PDB entry 4L3B | X-ray diffraction, 6.50 A resolution (low resolution: residue-level contacts below are approximate; hydrogen-bond / salt-bridge calls are withheld) | chains A and C of the 3 polymer chains in the assembly

== Chain A ==
Molecule: Protein VP1
From: Human rhinovirus A2
Reference sequence: P04936 (POLG_HRV2); residues 1001-1289 here correspond to UniProt positions 568-856 (UniProt number = residue number - 433)
Chain sequence (289 residues; row label = number of the first residue in the row):
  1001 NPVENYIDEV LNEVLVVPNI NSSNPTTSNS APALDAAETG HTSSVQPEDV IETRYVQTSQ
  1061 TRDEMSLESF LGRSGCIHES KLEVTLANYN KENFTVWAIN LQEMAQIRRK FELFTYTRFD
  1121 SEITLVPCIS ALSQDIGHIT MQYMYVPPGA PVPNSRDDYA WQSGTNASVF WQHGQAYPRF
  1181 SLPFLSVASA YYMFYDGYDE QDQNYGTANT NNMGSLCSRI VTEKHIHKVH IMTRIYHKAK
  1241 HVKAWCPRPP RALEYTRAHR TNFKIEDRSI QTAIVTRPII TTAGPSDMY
Disordered / not traced: 1001-1061, 1284-1289
UniProt features mapped onto this chain:
  - site: Ala1283, Gly1284 (Cleavage)

== Chain C ==
Molecule: Protein VP3
From: Human rhinovirus A2
Reference sequence: P04936 (POLG_HRV2); residues 3001-3237 here correspond to UniProt positions 331-567 (UniProt number = residue number - 2670)
Chain sequence (237 residues; each row starts with the number of its first residue):
  3001 GLPVFITPGS GQFLTTDDFQ SPCALPWYHP TKEISIPGEV KNLVEICQVD SLVPINNTDT
  3061 YINSENMYSV VLQSSINAPD KIFSIRTDVA SQPLATTLIG EISSYFTHWT GSLRFSFMFC
  3121 GTANTTVKLL LAYTPPGIAE PTTRKDAMLG THVIWDVGLQ STISMVVPWI SASHYRNTSP
  3181 GRSTSGYITC WYQTRLVIPP QTPPTARLLC FVSGCKDFCL RMARDTNLHL QSGAIAQ
UniProt features mapped onto this chain:
  - region: Ile3235 to Gln3237 (Amphipathic alpha-helix)
What the authors report for this chain:
  - conformationally variable residues (loop rearrangement): Leu3149 to Thr3162

== Interface between chain A and chain C ==
Pairs across the interface - 81 pairs, chain A then chain C:
  Glu1064(A) - Arg3221(C)
  Met1065(A) - Asn3042(C)
  Met1065(A) - Leu3043(C)
  Met1065(A) - Phe3218(C)
  Met1065(A) - Cys3219(C)
  Met1065(A) - Leu3220(C)
  Ser1066(A) - Lys3041(C)
  Ser1066(A) - Leu3043(C)
  Leu1067(A) - Val3040(C)
  Phe1070(A) - Tyr3105(C)
  Arg1073(A) - Ala3223(C)
  Ser1074(A) - Thr3015(C)
  Trp1097(A) - Gln3237(C)
  Glu1103(A) - Ile3235(C)
  Ala1105(A) - Gln3231(C)
  Arg1109(A) - Glu3101(C)
  Arg1109(A) - Tyr3105(C)
  Arg1109(A) - Thr3226(C)
  Arg1109(A) - His3229(C)
  Arg1118(A) - Thr3031(C)
  Tyr1177(A) - Phe3013(C)
  Arg1179(A) - Phe3013(C)
  Arg1179(A) - Leu3014(C)
  Arg1179(A) - Asp3017(C)
  Arg1179(A) - Phe3019(C)
  Ser1181(A) - Ser3021(C)
  Ser1181(A) - Ala3024(C)
  Leu1182(A) - Cys3023(C)
  Pro1183(A) - Cys3023(C)
  Pro1183(A) - Leu3025(C)
  Phe1184(A) - Tyr3028(C)
  Ser1186(A) - Tyr3028(C)
  Val1187(A) - Thr3031(C)
  Ala1188(A) - Thr3031(C)
  Ser1189(A) - Thr3031(C)
  Ser1189(A) - Lys3032(C)
  Lys1238(A) - Asp3017(C)
  Lys1240(A) - Asp3018(C)
  Ala1244(A) - Val3040(C)
  Trp1245(A) - Ile3036(C)
  Trp1245(A) - Pro3037(C)
  Trp1245(A) - Gly3038(C)
  Trp1245(A) - Glu3039(C)
  Cys1246(A) - Pro3037(C)
  Cys1246(A) - Gly3038(C)
  Pro1250(A) - Glu3101(C)
  Arg1251(A) - His3229(C)
  Ala1252(A) - His3229(C)
  Leu1253(A) - His3229(C)
  Glu1254(A) - Leu3230(C)
  Glu1254(A) - Gln3231(C)
  Tyr1255(A) - Gln3231(C)
  Thr1256(A) - Ala3234(C)
  Arg1257(A) - Ala3236(C)
  Ala1258(A) - Ala3236(C)
  Ala1273(A) - Leu3228(C)
  Ile1274(A) - Gln3092(C)
  Ile1274(A) - Thr3096(C)
  Val1275(A) - Asn3057(C)
  Val1275(A) - Gln3092(C)
  Thr1276(A) - Asn3057(C)
  Thr1276(A) - Asp3059(C)
  Arg1277(A) - Ile3055(C)
  Arg1277(A) - Asn3057(C)
  Arg1277(A) - Thr3058(C)
  Arg1277(A) - Ser3084(C)
  Arg1277(A) - Ile3085(C)
  Arg1277(A) - Pro3093(C)
  Pro1278(A) - Thr3058(C)
  Ile1280(A) - Ile3055(C)
  Ile1280(A) - Asn3056(C)
  Ile1280(A) - Asn3057(C)
  Ile1280(A) - Thr3058(C)
  Ile1280(A) - Phe3083(C)
  Ile1280(A) - Ser3084(C)
  Thr1281(A) - Lys3081(C)
  Thr1281(A) - Ile3082(C)
  Thr1281(A) - Ser3084(C)
  Thr1282(A) - Glu3140(C)
  Ala1283(A) - Ser3084(C)
  Ala1283(A) - Arg3086(C)
Interface residues without a listed pair, chain A (57 interface residues in all): Arg1062, Met1104, Gln1106, Lys1110, Leu1113, Glu1122, Val1126, Phe1180, Pro1247, Pro1249, Ile1279
Interface residues without a listed pair, chain C (64 interface residues in all): Gln3012, Thr3016, Pro3022, Pro3030, Ile3034, Ile3046, Ile3062, Leu3098, Ile3102, Arg3182, Met3222, Arg3224

== In short ==
57 residues of chain A and 64 residues of chain C are in contact. From the paper: conformational variability
at Leu3149(C).
Chain A is Protein VP1 and chain C is Protein VP3, both from Human rhinovirus A2; the structure, X-ray
structure of the HRV2 A particle uncoating intermediate, was determined by X-ray diffraction.
